PDB entry 8T7O | X-ray diffraction, 2.05 A resolution | chains A and B

== Chain A (and B) ==
Protein: Isocitrate dehydrogenase [NADP] cytoplasmic
Source organism: Homo sapiens
Notes: EC 1.1.1.42; engineered mutation(s): R132H; chain B of this document is another copy of the same molecule, construct and numbering; everything in this record applies to it too
UniProtKB: O75874 (IDHC_HUMAN); residue numbers follow UniProt; this construct covers 1-414
Sequence (424 residues; row label = number of the first residue in the row):
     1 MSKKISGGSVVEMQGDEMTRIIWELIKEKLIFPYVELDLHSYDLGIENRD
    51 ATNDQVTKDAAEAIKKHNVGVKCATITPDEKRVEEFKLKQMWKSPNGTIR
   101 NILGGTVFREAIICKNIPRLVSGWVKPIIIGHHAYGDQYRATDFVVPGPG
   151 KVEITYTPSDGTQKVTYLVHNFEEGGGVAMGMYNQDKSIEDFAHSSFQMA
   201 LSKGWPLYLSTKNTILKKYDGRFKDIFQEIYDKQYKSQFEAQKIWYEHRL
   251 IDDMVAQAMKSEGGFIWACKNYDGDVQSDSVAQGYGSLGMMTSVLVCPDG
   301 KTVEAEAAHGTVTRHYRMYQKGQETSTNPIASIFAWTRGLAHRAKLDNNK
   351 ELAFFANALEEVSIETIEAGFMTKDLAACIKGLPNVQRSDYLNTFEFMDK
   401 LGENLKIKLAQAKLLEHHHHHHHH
Disordered / not traced: 1-2, 134-138, 272-273, 417-424 (chain B: 1-2, 134-137, 272-286, 414-424)
Construct notes: variant His132 (Arg in O75874); expression tag (415-424)
Residues lining bound ligands:
  - ivosidenib (IV3): Leu120, Trp124, Val255, Ala258, Met259, Trp267, Val276, Gln277, Ser280, Val281
  - NADP (NAP; NADP nicotinamide-adenine-dinucleotide phosphate): Lys72, Ala74, Thr75, Ile76, Thr77, Arg82, Asn96, Leu288, Gly289, Glu306, Ala307, His309, Gly310, Thr311, Val312, Thr313, Arg314, His315, Ser326, Thr327, Asn328, Asp375
Curated features (UniProtKB/Swiss-Prot):
  - binding site (NADP(+)): Thr75 to Thr77, Arg82, Lys260, Gly310 to His315, Asn328
  - binding site (substrate): Thr77, Ser94 to Arg100, Arg109, Lys212
  - binding site (Mn(2+)): Asp252, Asp275, Asp279
  - site (Critical for catalysis): Tyr139, Lys212
  - modified residue: Ser2 (N-acetylserine), Tyr42 (Phosphotyrosine), Lys81 (N6-acetyllysine), Lys126 (N6-succinyllysine), Lys224 (N6-acetyllysine), Lys233 (N6-acetyllysine), Lys243 (N6-acetyllysine), Lys321 (N6-acetyllysine), Ser389 (Phosphoserine), Lys400 (N6-succinyllysine)
  - natural variant: His132 (R132H: In a glioma sample; this construct carries the variant)
Reported in the primary citation:
  - binding site for ivosidenib: Trp124, Ile130, Val255, Met259, Trp267, Cys269, Asn271, Ser280

== Interface between chain A and chain B ==
Pairs across the interface (125):
  Leu120(A) with Leu120(B); Met259(B), hydrophobic
  Tyr139(A) with Ile215(B), hydrophobic; Leu216(B), hydrophobic
  Ala141(A) with Leu216(B), hydrophobic
  Thr142(A) with Tyr167(B); Leu168(B), hydrogen bond (side chain-backbone); Val169(B)
  Asp143(A) with Leu216(B); Lys217(B); Lys218(B), hydrogen bond (side chain-backbone); Tyr219(B), hydrogen bond (side chain-backbone)
  Phe144(A) with Ile154(B), hydrophobic; Tyr156(B), hydrophobic; Tyr167(B); Lys218(B)
  Val145(A) with Arg222(B)
  Val146(A) with Tyr156(B), hydrophobic; Arg222(B)
  Pro147(A) with Tyr156(B)
  Gly148(A) with Tyr156(B), hydrogen bond (backbone-side chain)
  Pro149(A) with Tyr156(B), hydrogen bond (backbone-side chain); Pro158(B); Ser159(B), hydrogen bond (backbone-backbone)
  Gly150(A) with Thr157(B); Ser159(B)
  Lys151(A) with Thr155(B); Tyr156(B); Thr157(B), hydrogen bond (backbone-backbone)
  Val152(A) with Ile154(B), hydrophobic; Thr155(B); Tyr156(B), hydrophobic
  Glu153(A) with Glu153(B); Ile154(B); Thr155(B), hydrogen bond (backbone-backbone)
  Ile154(A) with Phe144(B), hydrophobic; Val152(B), hydrophobic; Glu153(B); Met180(B); Gly181(B)
  Thr155(A) with Lys151(B); Val152(B); Glu153(B), hydrogen bond (backbone-backbone)
  Tyr156(A) with Val146(B), hydrophobic; Pro147(B); Gly148(B), hydrogen bond (side chain-backbone); Pro149(B), hydrogen bond (side chain-backbone); Lys151(B); Val152(B), hydrophobic
  Thr157(A) with Gly150(B); Lys151(B), hydrogen bond (backbone-backbone)
  Pro158(A) with Pro149(B)
  Ser159(A) with Pro149(B), hydrogen bond (backbone-backbone); Gly150(B), hydrogen bond (side chain-backbone)
  Tyr167(A) with Thr142(B); Phe144(B), hydrophobic
  Leu168(A) with Thr142(B), hydrogen bond (backbone-side chain)
  Val169(A) with Arg140(B), hydrogen bond (backbone-side chain); Thr142(B); Gly181(B); Tyr183(B)
  His170(A) with Arg140(B), hydrogen bond; Tyr183(B); Gln185(B), hydrogen bond
  Phe172(A) with Gln185(B)
  Glu174(A) with Lys187(B), salt bridge
  Gly176(A) with Gln185(B); Asp186(B), hydrogen bond (backbone-backbone)
  Gly177(A) with Asn184(B); Asp186(B); Arg222(B)
  Val178(A) with Tyr183(B); Asn184(B), hydrogen bond (backbone-backbone); Lys218(B); Tyr219(B), hydrophobic; Arg222(B)
  Ala179(A) with Met182(B); Tyr219(B)
  Met180(A) with Ile154(B); Met180(B); Gly181(B); Met182(B), hydrogen bond (backbone-backbone); Tyr219(B), hydrophobic
  Gly181(A) with Ile154(B); Val169(B); Met180(B)
  Met182(A) with Val169(B); Ala179(B); Met180(B), hydrogen bond (backbone-backbone); Met182(B), hydrophobic
  Tyr183(A) with Val169(B); His170(B), hydrogen bond; Phe172(B), hydrophobic; Val178(B)
  Asn184(A) with Phe172(B); Gly177(B); Val178(B), hydrogen bond (backbone-backbone)
  Gln185(A) with His170(B), hydrogen bond; Gly176(B)
  Asp186(A) with Gly176(B), hydrogen bond (backbone-backbone); Gly177(B)
  Lys187(A) with Glu174(B), salt bridge
  Ile215(A) with Gln138(B); Tyr139(B), hydrophobic
  Leu216(A) with Ala141(B), hydrophobic; Asp143(B)
  Lys217(A) with Asp143(B), hydrogen bond (backbone-side chain)
  Lys218(A) with Asp143(B), hydrogen bond (backbone-side chain); Phe144(B); Val145(B); Val178(B)
  Tyr219(A) with Asp143(B), hydrogen bond (backbone-side chain); Val178(B), hydrophobic; Ala179(B); Met180(B), hydrophobic
  Arg222(A) with Val178(B)
  Met259(A) with Leu120(B), hydrophobic
  Asp275(A) with Lys212(B), salt bridge
  Val276(A) with Ile251(B), hydrophobic
  Asp279(A) with Asp252(B)
  Gln283(A) with Asp252(B); Val255(B); Ala256(B), hydrogen bond (side chain-backbone); Met259(B)
  Gly284(A) with Met259(B)
Other interface residues (no listed pair), chain A (57 interface residues in all): Val121, Arg140, Asn171, Ile189, Lys260, Ser280
Other interface residues (no listed pair), chain B (57 interface residues in all): Val121, Glu173, Ile189, Leu288

== Overview ==
Chain A and chain B each contribute 57 residues to their interface, with 30 hydrogen bonds and 3 salt bridges.
Polar contacts include Glu174(A)-Lys187(B), Asp275(A)-Lys212(B) and Thr142(A)-Leu168(B). Bound to chain A:
NADP and ivosidenib. The paper reports a binding site for ivosidenib at Trp124(A), Ile130(A) and Val255(A)
among others.
Chain A and chain B are both Isocitrate dehydrogenase [NADP] cytoplasmic (Homo sapiens); the structure,
Crystal structure of the R132H mutant of IDH1 bound to AG-120, was determined by X-ray diffraction together
with 9B81, 8T7D and 8T7N from the same study.
